Entry 3C9L (X-ray diffraction, 2.65 A resolution); this record covers chain A.

# Chain A
Protein: Rhodopsin
From: Bos taurus
Reference sequence: P02699 (OPSD_BOVIN); residues 1-348 here = UniProt positions 1-348
Amino-acid sequence (348 residues; numbered 1 to 348; the number before each row is that of its first residue):
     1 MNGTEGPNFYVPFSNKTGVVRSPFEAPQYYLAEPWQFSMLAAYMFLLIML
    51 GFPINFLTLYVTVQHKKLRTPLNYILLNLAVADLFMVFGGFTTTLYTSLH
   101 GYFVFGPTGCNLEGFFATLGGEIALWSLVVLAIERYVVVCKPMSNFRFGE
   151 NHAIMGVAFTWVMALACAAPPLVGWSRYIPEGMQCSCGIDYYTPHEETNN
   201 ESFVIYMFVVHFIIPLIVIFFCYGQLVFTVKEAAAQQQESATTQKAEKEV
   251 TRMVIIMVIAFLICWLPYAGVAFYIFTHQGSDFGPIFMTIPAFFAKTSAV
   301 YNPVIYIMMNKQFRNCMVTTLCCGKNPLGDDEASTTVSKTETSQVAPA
Not modelled in the structure: 327-329, 333-348
Cystine bridges: Cys110-Cys187
Covalent attachments: N-acetylglucosamine (NAG) linked to Asn2, Asn15; retinal (RET) linked to Lys296; palmitic acid (PLM) linked to Cys322, Cys323
Ligand contacts:
  - retinal (RET): Glu113, Gly114, Ala117, Thr118, Gly121, Glu122, Ser186, Cys187, Gly188, Ile189, Tyr191, Met207, Phe208, His211, Phe212, Phe261, Trp265, Tyr268, Ala269, Ala292, Ala295
  - Zn2+ (ZN): Arg147, Phe148, Gly149, Glu150, Asn151, His152
Curated features (UniProtKB/Swiss-Prot):
  - region: Asp330 to Ala348 (Interaction with SAG)
  - motif: Glu134 to Tyr136 ('Ionic lock' involved in activated form stabilization)
  - binding site (Zn(2+)): Glu201, Gln279
  - site: Glu113 (Plays an important role in the conformation switch to the active conformation)
  - modified residue: Met1 (N-acetylmethionine), Lys296 (N6-(retinylidene)lysine), Ser334 (Phosphoserine), Thr335 (Phosphothreonine), Thr336 (Phosphothreonine), Ser338 (Phosphoserine), Thr340 (Phosphothreonine), Thr342 (Phosphothreonine), Ser343 (Phosphoserine)
  - lipidation (S-palmitoyl cysteine): Cys322, Cys323
  - glycosylation (N-linked (GlcNAc...) asparagine): Asn2, Asn15
  - mutagenesis: Asn2 (N2C: Stabilized by a disulfide bond and normal light absorption; when associated with C-282 and D-15), Asn15 (N15D: Normal light absorption; when associated with C-2 and C-282), Gly90 (G90D: Increased thermal stability and decreased retinal uptake. Decreases stability of the inactive conformation), Thr94 (T94I: Stabilizes the activated conformation and hinders hydrolysis of the covalent bond that retains all-trans-retinol), Glu113 (E113Q: Causes shift to the activated conformation), Met257 (M257Y: Causes shift to the activated conformation), Asp282 (D282C: Stabilized by a disulfide bond and normal light absorption; when associated with C-2 and D-15)

# Overview
Ligands of chain A: Zn2+. Retinal is covalently linked to Lys296. Covalently linked palmitic acid: at Cys322
and Cys323. N-acetylglucosamine is covalently linked to Asn2 and Asn15. Curated annotation (UniProt) lists
Zn2+-binding residues Glu201 and Gln279 and 7 mutagenesis sites.
Chain A is Rhodopsin (Bos taurus); the structure, Structure of ground-state bovine rhodospin in a hexagonal
crystal form, was determined by X-ray diffraction (same publication as 3C9M).
